9MWY - chains C and G of the 6 polymer chains in the assembly; structure by X-ray diffraction, 3.28 A resolution.

[Chain C]
Name: Friend leukemia integration 1 transcription factor
Organism: Homo sapiens
Notes: fragment: DNA-binding domain (residues 259-399)
UniProtKB: Q01543 (FLI1_HUMAN); residues 259-399 here = UniProt positions 259-399
Chain sequence (145 residues; numbered 255 to 399; the number before each row is that of its first residue):
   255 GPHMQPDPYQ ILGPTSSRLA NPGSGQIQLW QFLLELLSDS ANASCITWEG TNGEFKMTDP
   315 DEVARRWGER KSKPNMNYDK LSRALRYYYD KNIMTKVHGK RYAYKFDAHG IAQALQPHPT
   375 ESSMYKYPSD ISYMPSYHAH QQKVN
Unresolved in the structure: 255-271, 275-279, 374-399
Differences from the reference sequence: expression tag (255-258); engineered mutation Ala362 (Phe in Q01543)
Swiss-Prot annotation at these positions:
  - DNA-binding region: Ile281 to Asp361 (ETS)
  - natural variant: Arg324 (R324W: In BDPLT21), Arg337 (R337Q: In BDPLT21; R337W: In BDPLT21), Tyr343 (Y343C: In BDPLT21), Lys345 (K345E: In BDPLT21)

[Chain G]
Molecule: 25-mer DNA containing four contiguous GGAA sites, bottom strand
Sequence (25 nucleotides; each row starts with the number of its first residue; numbers below 1 keep their minus sign (DG-3 is residue -3)):
    -3 GACCGGAAGG AAGGAAGGAA GTGCG

[How chain C and chain G interact]
Pairs across the interface (17; chain C residue first):
  Tyr332(C) - DA11(G)  hydrogen bond to the phosphate
  Arg337(C) - DG13(G)  hydrogen bond to the base
  Arg337(C) - DG14(G)  hydrogen bond to the base
  Arg340(C) - DA12(G)  hydrogen bond to the base
  Arg340(C) - DG13(G)  hydrogen bond to the base
  Tyr341(C) - DG14(G)  base contact
  Tyr341(C) - DA15(G)  hydrogen bond to the base
  Tyr343(C) - DA12(G)  hydrogen bond to the phosphate
  Tyr343(C) - DG13(G)  phosphate contact
  Lys350(C) - DA11(G)  salt bridge to the phosphate
  Lys350(C) - DA12(G)  phosphate contact
  Lys354(C) - DA11(G)  phosphate contact
  Arg355(C) - DG10(G)  sugar contact
  Arg355(C) - DA11(G)  phosphate contact
  Tyr356(C) - DG10(G)  hydrogen bond to the phosphate
  Tyr356(C) - DA11(G)  hydrogen bond to the phosphate
  Tyr358(C) - DA11(G)  phosphate contact
Interface residues without a listed pair, chain C (12 interface residues in all): Gln280, Ala357
Interface residues without a listed pair, chain G (9 interface residues in all): DA16, DC20, DG21

[In short]
12 residues of chain C and 9 residues of chain G are in contact, with 9 hydrogen bonds and 1 salt bridge.
Among the polar pairs are Arg337(C)-DG13(G), Arg337(C)-DG14(G) and Arg340(C)-DA12(G). UniProt lists a
DNA-binding region on chain C.
Chain C is Friend leukemia integration 1 transcription factor (Homo sapiens) and chain G is a 25-mer DNA
containing four contiguous GGAA sites, bottom strand; the structure, Crystal structure of the DNA binding
domain of FLI1 in complex with a DNA containing four ..., was determined by X-ray diffraction, deposited
together with 9CP6, 9MX8, 9MX9 and 9MXA.
